8CW9 - chains G and M of the 15 polymer chains in the assembly; structure by electron microscopy, 3.46 A resolution.

Chain G:
Name: MPE8 heavy chain
Source organism: Homo sapiens
Chain sequence (454 residues; row label = number of the first residue in the row):
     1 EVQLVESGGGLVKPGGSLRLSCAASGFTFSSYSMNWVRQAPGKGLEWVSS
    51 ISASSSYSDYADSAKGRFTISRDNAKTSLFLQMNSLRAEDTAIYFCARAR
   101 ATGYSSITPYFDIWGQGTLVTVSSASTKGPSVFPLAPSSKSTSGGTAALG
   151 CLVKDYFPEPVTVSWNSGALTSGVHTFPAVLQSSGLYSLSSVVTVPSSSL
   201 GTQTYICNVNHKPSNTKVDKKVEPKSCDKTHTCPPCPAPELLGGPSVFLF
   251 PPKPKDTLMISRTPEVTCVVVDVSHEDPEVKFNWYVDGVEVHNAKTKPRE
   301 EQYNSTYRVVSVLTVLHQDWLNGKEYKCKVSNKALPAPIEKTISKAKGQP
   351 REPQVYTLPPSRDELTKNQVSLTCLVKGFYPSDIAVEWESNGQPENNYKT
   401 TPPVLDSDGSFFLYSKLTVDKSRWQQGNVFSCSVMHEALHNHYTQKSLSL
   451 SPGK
Unresolved in the structure: 123-454
Cystine bridges: Cys22-Cys96

Chain M:
Name: MPE8 light chain
Source organism: Homo sapiens
Chain sequence (216 residues; numbered 1 to 216; the number before each row is that of its first residue):
     1 QSVVTQPPSVSGAPGQRVTISCTGSSSNIGAGYDVHWYQQLPGTAPKLLI
    51 YDNNNRPSGVPDRFSASKSGTSASLAITGLQAEDEADYYCQSYDRSLSGV
   101 FGTGTKVTVLGQPKAAPSVTLFPPSSEELQANKATLVCLISDFYPGAVTV
   151 AWKADSSPVKAGVETTTPSKQSNNKYAASSYLSLTPEQWKSHKSYSCQVT
   201 HEGSTVEKTVAPTECS
Unresolved in the structure: 1-2, 110-216
Cystine bridges: Cys22-Cys90

Chain G / chain M interface:
Residue-residue contacts (33):
  Val37(G) - Phe101(M)  hydrophobic
  Gln39(G) - Gln40(M)  hydrogen bond
  Gln39(G) - Tyr89(M)  hydrogen bond
  Lys43(G) - Tyr89(M)
  Gly44(G) - Tyr89(M)
  Leu45(G) - Pro46(M)  hydrophobic
  Leu45(G) - Phe101(M)
  Trp47(G) - Leu97(M)
  Trp47(G) - Ser98(M)
  Trp47(G) - Gly99(M)
  Trp47(G) - Phe101(M)
  Ser105(G) - Asp34(M)  hydrogen bond
  Ser106(G) - Gly32(M)  hydrogen bond (side chain-backbone)
  Ser106(G) - Tyr33(M)
  Ser106(G) - Asp34(M)  hydrogen bond
  Ile107(G) - Tyr33(M)
  Thr108(G) - Asp34(M)
  Thr108(G) - His36(M)  hydrogen bond
  Thr108(G) - Ser92(M)
  Thr108(G) - Tyr93(M)
  Pro109(G) - Gln91(M)  hydrogen bond (backbone-side chain)
  Pro109(G) - Tyr93(M)
  Tyr110(G) - His36(M)
  Tyr110(G) - Tyr38(M)
  Tyr110(G) - Leu48(M)  hydrophobic
  Tyr110(G) - Tyr51(M)
  Tyr110(G) - Gln91(M)
  Phe111(G) - Tyr38(M)  hydrogen bond (backbone-side chain)
  Phe111(G) - Phe101(M)  hydrophobic
  Trp114(G) - Tyr38(M)
  Trp114(G) - Pro46(M)  hydrophobic
  Trp114(G) - Phe101(M)  hydrophobic
  Gly115(G) - Ala45(M)
Other interface residues (no listed pair), chain G (20 interface residues in all): Asp59, Phe95, Thr102, Asp112, Gln116
Other interface residues (no listed pair), chain M (19 interface residues in all): Asp52

Overview:
Chain G and chain M form an interface of 20 and 19 residues respectively, with 8 hydrogen bonds. Polar
contacts include Gln39(G)-Gln40(M), Gln39(G)-Tyr89(M) and Ser105(G)-Asp34(M).
Chain G is MPE8 heavy chain and chain M is MPE8 light chain, both from Homo sapiens; the structure,
Prefusion-stabilized hMPV fusion protein bound to ADI-61026 and MPE8 Fabs, was determined by electron
microscopy.
